Entry 8A0L (X-ray diffraction, 2.00 A resolution); this record covers chains A and E of the 6 polymer chains in the assembly.

# Chain A
Molecule: Tubulin alpha-1B chain
Organism: Bos taurus
UniProtKB: P81947 (TBA1B_BOVIN); residue numbers follow UniProt; this construct covers 1-451
Sequence (451 residues; numbered 1 to 451; the number before each row is that of its first residue):
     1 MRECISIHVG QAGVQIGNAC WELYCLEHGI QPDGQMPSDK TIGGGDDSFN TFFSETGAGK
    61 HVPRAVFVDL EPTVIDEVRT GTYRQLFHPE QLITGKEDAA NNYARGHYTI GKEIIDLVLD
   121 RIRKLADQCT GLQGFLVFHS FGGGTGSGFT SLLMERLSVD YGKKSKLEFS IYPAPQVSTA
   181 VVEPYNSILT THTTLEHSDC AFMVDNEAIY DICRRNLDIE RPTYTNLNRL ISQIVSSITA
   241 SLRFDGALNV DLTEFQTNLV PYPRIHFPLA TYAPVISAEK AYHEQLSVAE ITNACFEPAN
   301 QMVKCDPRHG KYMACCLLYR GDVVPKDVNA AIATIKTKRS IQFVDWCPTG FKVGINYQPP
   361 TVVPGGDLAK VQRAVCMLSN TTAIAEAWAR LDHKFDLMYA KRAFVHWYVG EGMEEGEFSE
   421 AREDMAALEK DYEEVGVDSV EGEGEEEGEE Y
Disordered / not traced: 438-451
Bound ions: Ca2+: D39, T41, G44, E55
Residues lining bound ligands: GTP (guanosine-5'-triphosphate): V9, G10, Q11, A12, Q15, I16, D69, D98, A99, A100, N101, S140, G142, G143, G144, T145, G146, I171, P173, V177, S178, T179, E183, N206, Y224, L227, N228, I231

# Chain E
Molecule: Stathmin-4
Organism: Rattus norvegicus
UniProtKB: P63043 (STMN4_RAT); residues 5-145 here correspond to UniProt positions 49-189 (UniProt number = residue number + 44)
Sequence (143 residues; each row starts with the number of its first residue):
     3 MADMEVIELN KCTSGQSFEV ILKPPSFDGV PEFNASLPRR RDPSLEEIQK KLEAAEERRK
    63 YQEAELLKHL AEKREHEREV IQKAIEENNN FIKMAKEKLA QKMESNKENR EAHLAAMLER
   123 LQEKDKHAEE VRKNKELKEE ASR
Disordered / not traced: 3-5, 29-43, 144-145
Sequence notes: initiating methionine (3); expression tag (4)
Curated features (UniProtKB/Swiss-Prot):
  - modified residue: S46 (Phosphoserine)

# How chain A and chain E interact
Contacting residue pairs (58):
  H107(A) with L54(E)
  Y108(A) with A57(E), hydrophobic
  T109(A) with R61(E), hydrogen bond
  K112(A) with E58(E), salt bridge
  L152(A) with I50(E), hydrophobic
  R156(A) with L47(E); I50(E); Q51(E)
  S158(A) with D44(E)
  V159(A) with P45(E); I50(E), hydrophobic
  E196(A) with D44(E); P45(E)
  H197(A) with D44(E), salt bridge; P45(E)
  D245(A) with C14(E); S16(E), hydrogen bond (backbone-side chain)
  A247(A) with N12(E); S19(E)
  L248(A) with S19(E)
  P325(A) with Q18(E); F20(E), hydrophobic
  N329(A) with M6(E); V8(E); F20(E); V22(E)
  K336(A) with L24(E)
  D345(A) with P27(E); S28(E), hydrogen bond (backbone-backbone)
  C347(A) with P27(E)
  P348(A) with K25(E); P27(E)
  T349(A) with I23(E); L24(E), hydrogen bond (backbone-backbone); K25(E), hydrogen bond (backbone-backbone)
  G350(A) with V22(E)
  F351(A) with E21(E); V22(E), hydrogen bond (backbone-backbone)
  K352(A) with F20(E); E21(E), salt bridge
  V353(A) with S19(E); F20(E), hydrogen bond (backbone-backbone)
  G354(A) with Q18(E)
  I355(A) with G17(E); Q18(E), hydrogen bond (backbone-backbone)
  N356(A) with S16(E)
  Y357(A) with T15(E); S16(E), hydrogen bond (backbone-backbone); G17(E); Q18(E), hydrogen bond
  V409(A) with Q64(E)
  G410(A) with R61(E); Q64(E)
  E411(A) with R61(E), hydrogen bond (backbone-side chain)
  G412(A) with A57(E); R60(E), hydrogen bond (backbone-side chain); R61(E)
  E414(A) with R60(E), salt bridge
Also at the interface, not in a pair above, chain A (40 interface residues in all): E113, E155, G246, V328, I332, A333, W346
Also at the interface, not in a pair above, chain E (32 interface residues in all): P26, S46, K53, E55

# In short
The interface between chain A and chain E involves 40 residues on one side and 32 on the other, with 12
hydrogen bonds and 4 salt bridges. Among the polar pairs are K112(A)-E58(E), H197(A)-D44(E) and
K352(A)-E21(E). Chain A binds GTP.
Here chain A is Tubulin alpha-1B chain (Bos taurus) and chain E is Stathmin-4 (Rattus norvegicus). Entry 8A0L
(Tubulin-CW1-complex) was determined by X-ray diffraction, deposited together with 7ZX2.
